PDB entry 2X05 | X-ray diffraction, 2.30 A resolution | chain A

== Chain A ==
Name: Exo-beta-D-glucosaminidase
Organism: Amycolatopsis orientalis
Notes: EC 3.2.1.165
UniProt: Q56F26 (Q56F26_AMYOR); residues 2-1032 here = UniProt positions 2-1032
Sequence (1032 residues; each row starts with the number of its first residue):
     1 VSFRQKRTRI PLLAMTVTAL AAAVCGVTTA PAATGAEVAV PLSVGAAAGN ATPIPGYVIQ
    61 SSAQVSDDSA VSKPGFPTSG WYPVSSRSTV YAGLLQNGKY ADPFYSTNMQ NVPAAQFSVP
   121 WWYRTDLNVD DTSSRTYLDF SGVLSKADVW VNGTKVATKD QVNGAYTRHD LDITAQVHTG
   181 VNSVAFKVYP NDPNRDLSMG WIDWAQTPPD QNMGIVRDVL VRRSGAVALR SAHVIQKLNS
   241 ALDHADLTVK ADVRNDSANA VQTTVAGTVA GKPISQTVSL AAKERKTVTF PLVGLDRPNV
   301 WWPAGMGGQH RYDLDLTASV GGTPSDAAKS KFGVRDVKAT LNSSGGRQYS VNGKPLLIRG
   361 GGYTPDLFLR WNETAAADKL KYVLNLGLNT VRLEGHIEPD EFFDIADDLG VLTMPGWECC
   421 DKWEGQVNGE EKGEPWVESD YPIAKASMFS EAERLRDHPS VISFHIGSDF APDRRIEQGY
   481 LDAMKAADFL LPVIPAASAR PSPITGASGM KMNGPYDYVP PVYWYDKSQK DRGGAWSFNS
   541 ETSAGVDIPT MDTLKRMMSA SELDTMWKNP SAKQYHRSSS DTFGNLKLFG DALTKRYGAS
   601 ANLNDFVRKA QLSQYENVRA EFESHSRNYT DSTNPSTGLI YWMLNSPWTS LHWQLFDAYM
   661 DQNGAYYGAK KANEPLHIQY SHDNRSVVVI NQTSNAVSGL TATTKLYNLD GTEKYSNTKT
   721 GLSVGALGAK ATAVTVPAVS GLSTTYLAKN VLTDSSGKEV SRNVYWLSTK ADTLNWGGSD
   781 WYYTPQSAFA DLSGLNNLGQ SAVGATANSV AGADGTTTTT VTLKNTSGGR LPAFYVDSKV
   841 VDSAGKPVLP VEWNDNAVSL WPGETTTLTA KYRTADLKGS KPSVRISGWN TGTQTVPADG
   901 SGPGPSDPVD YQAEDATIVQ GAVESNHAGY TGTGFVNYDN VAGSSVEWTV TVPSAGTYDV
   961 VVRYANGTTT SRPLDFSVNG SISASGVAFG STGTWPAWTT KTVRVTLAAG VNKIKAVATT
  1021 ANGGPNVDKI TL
Unresolved in the structure: 1-47, 900-1032
Disulfide bonds: C419-C420
Differences from the reference sequence: conflict N750 (Trp in Q56F26)
Bound ions: Cd2+ site 1: R87, T89, F368; Cd2+ site 2 near H178 (its only coordinating residue here); Cd2+ site 3: H244, D246; Cd2+ site 4 near D296 (its only coordinating residue here); Cd2+ site 5: H310 (shared with 2 residues of chain B); Cd2+ site 6 near D404 (its only coordinating residue here); Cd2+ site 7: E418, D421, E424; Cd2+ site 8: G815, A875
Ligand contacts: amino-castanospermine (X05): I202, D203, W204, E394, C419, S468, D469, M512, Y516, E541, F583, W642, W653, W781
UniProt features mapped onto this chain:
  - active site: D469 (Proton donor), E541 (Nucleophile)

== Summary ==
Ligands of chain A: amino-castanospermine. R87, T89 and F368 form the Cd2+ site 1. H244 and D246 coordinate
Cd2+ site 3. From UniProt: active-site residues D469 and E541.
Chain A is Exo-beta-D-glucosaminidase (Amycolatopsis orientalis); the structure, Inhibition of the
exo-beta-D-glucosaminidase CsxA by a glucosamine- configured castanospermine and an amino-australine analogue,
was determined by X-ray diffraction, deposited together with 2X09.
